PDB entry 7WVY | electron microscopy, 3.00 A resolution | chains L and R of the 5 polymer chains in the assembly

[Chain L]
Name: Amyloid-beta A4 protein
Reference sequence: B4DMD5 (B4DMD5_HUMAN); residues 1-42 here correspond to UniProt positions 524-565 (UniProt number = residue number + 523)
Chain sequence (42 residues; numbered 1 to 42; the number before each row is that of its first residue):
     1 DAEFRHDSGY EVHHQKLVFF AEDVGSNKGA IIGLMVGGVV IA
Not modelled in the structure: 11-36
From the paper describing this entry:
  - mutagenesis - D1A, E3A: decreased signaling with Soluble cytochrome b562, N-formyl peptide receptor 2 (chain R)

[Chain R]
Name: Soluble cytochrome b562, N-formyl peptide receptor 2
Organism: Homo sapiens
Reference sequence: chimeric construct of P0ABE7, P25090: residues -115 to -11 from P0ABE7 (C562_ECOLX) positions 23-127 (UniProt number = residue number + 138); residues 2-347 from P25090 positions 2-347 (same numbers)
Chain sequence (513 residues; each row starts with the number of its first residue; numbers below 1 keep their minus sign (Gly-118 is residue -118)):
  -118 GAPADLEDNW ETLNDNLKVI EKADNAAQVK DALTKMRAAA LDAQKATPPK LEDKSPDSPE
   -58 MKDFRHGFDI LVGQIDDALK LANEGKVKEA QAAAEQLKTT RNAYIQKYLG SGSENLYFQS
     2 ETNFSTPLNE YEEVSYESAG YTVLRILPLV VLGVTFVLGV LGNGLVIWVA GFRMTRTVTT
    62 ICYLNLALAD FSFTATLPFL IVSMAMGEKW PFGWFLCKLI HIVVDINLFG SVFLIGFIAL
   122 DRCICVLHPV WAQNHRTVSL AMKVIVGPWI LALVLTLPVF LFLTTVTIPN GDTYCTFNFA
   182 SWGGTPEERL KVAITMLTAR GIIRFVIGFL LPMSIVAICY GLIAAKIHKK GMIKSSRPLR
   242 VLTAVVASFF ICWFPFQLVA LLGTVWLKEM LFYGKYKIID ILVNPTSSLA FFNSCLNPML
   302 YVFVGQDFRE RLIHSLPTSL ERALSEDSAP TNDTAANSAS PPAETEFLEV LFQGPGSWSH
   362 PQFEKGSGAG ASAGSWSHPQ FEKGSDYKDD DDK
Not modelled in the structure: -118 to 18, 317-394
Sequence notes: expression tag (-118 to -116, 348-394); conflict Trp-109 (Met29 in P0ABE7), Ile-14 (His124 in P0ABE7); linker (-10 to 1); engineered mutation Leu211 (Ser in P25090)
Curated features (UniProtKB/Swiss-Prot):
  - glycosylation: Asn4 (N-linked (GlcNAc...) asparagine)
Disulfides: Cys98-Cys176
From the paper describing this entry:
  - mutagenesis - R201A, R205A: unchanged signaling in response to Abeta42
  - mutagenesis - D106A (7-fold), I169W, F180A, F257A, Q258A (4-fold), V284A: decreased signaling in response to Abeta42
  - mutagenesis - R201A, R205A: unchanged signaling with Amyloid-beta A4 protein (chain L)
  - mutagenesis - D106A (7-fold), I169W, F180A, F257A, Q258A (4-fold), V284A: decreased signaling with Amyloid-beta A4 protein (chain L)
  - mutagenesis - D106A, R201A, R205A: decreased signaling in response to fM9
  - mutagenesis - R201A, R205A, F257A, V284A: decreased signaling in response to fHN
  - mutagenesis - D106A, V113A: abolished signaling in response to fHN
  - mutagenesis - S84R (49-fold), M85K (3-fold), E89A (6-22-fold), E89G (6-22-fold): decreased binding to fHN
  - specificity-determining residues: Ser84, Met85, Glu89
  - specificity-determining residues: Asp281 (proposed by the authors, not directly observed)

[How chain L and chain R interact]
Contacting residue pairs (45):
  Asp1(L) - Asp106(R)
  Asp1(L) - Leu109(R)
  Asp1(L) - Phe110(R)  hydrogen bond (backbone-backbone)
  Asp1(L) - Val113(R)
  Asp1(L) - Gly209(R)
  Asp1(L) - Trp254(R)
  Asp1(L) - Gln258(R)  hydrogen bond
  Ala2(L) - Asp106(R)
  Ala2(L) - Phe110(R)  hydrophobic
  Ala2(L) - Arg201(R)
  Ala2(L) - Arg205(R)  hydrogen bond (backbone-side chain)
  Ala2(L) - Phe257(R)
  Glu3(L) - Leu81(R)
  Glu3(L) - Val105(R)
  Glu3(L) - Arg201(R)  hydrogen bond (backbone-side chain)
  Glu3(L) - Arg205(R)
  Phe4(L) - Arg205(R)
  Phe4(L) - Phe257(R)  hydrophobic
  Phe4(L) - Val284(R)  hydrophobic
  Arg5(L) - His102(R)
  Arg5(L) - Asp106(R)  salt bridge
  Arg5(L) - Leu164(R)
  Arg5(L) - Phe178(R)
  Arg5(L) - Leu198(R)
  Arg5(L) - Arg201(R)
  His6(L) - Leu268(R)
  His6(L) - Leu272(R)
  Asp7(L) - Thr177(R)
  Asp7(L) - Phe178(R)
  Ser8(L) - Phe178(R)
  Ser8(L) - Asn179(R)
  Ser8(L) - Leu272(R)
  Gly9(L) - Phe180(R)
  Tyr10(L) - Val167(R)
  Gly37(L) - Leu272(R)
  Gly38(L) - Leu272(R)
  Val39(L) - Asp281(R)
  Val40(L) - Glu89(R)
  Ile41(L) - Asp281(R)
  Ile41(L) - Val284(R)
  Ile41(L) - Asn285(R)
  Ala42(L) - Met85(R)
  Ala42(L) - Glu89(R)
  Ala42(L) - Asn285(R)  hydrogen bond (backbone-side chain)
  Ala42(L) - Ser288(R)
Also at the interface, not in a pair above, chain R (37 interface residues in all): Ser84, Val160, Ile169, Ala181, Ala194, Phe210, Ala261, Met271, Phe292
The authors on this interface:
  - specific contacts: Phe4(L)-Phe257(R) (hydrophobic contact), Asp106(R)-Arg5(L) (salt bridge), Leu109(R)-Asp1(L), Phe110(R)-Asp1(L), Val113(R)-Asp1(L), Trp254(R)-Asp1(L), Gln258(R)-Asp1(L), Ala261(R)-Phe4(L) (hydrophobic contact), Val284(R)-Phe4(L) (hydrophobic contact)
  - interface residues, chain R: Arg201(R), Arg205(R)

[Overview]
The interface between chain L and chain R involves 16 residues on one side and 37 on the other, with 5
hydrogen bonds and 1 salt bridge. Polar pairs include Arg5(L)-Asp106(R), Asp1(L)-Gln258(R) and
Ala2(L)-Arg205(R). The authors report hydrophobic contacts between Phe4(L) and Phe257(R), Ala261(R) and
Phe4(L) and Val284(R) and Phe4(L); a salt bridge between Asp106(R) and Arg5(L); contacts between Leu109(R) and
Asp1(L), Phe110(R) and Asp1(L) and Val113(R) and Asp1(L) among others. The paper reports that D106A, I169W and
F180A of chain R, among others, reduce signaling in response to Abeta42; interface residues Arg201(R) and
Arg205(R); 15 substitutions were tested in all.
Chain L is Amyloid-beta A4 protein and chain R is Soluble cytochrome b562, N-formyl peptide receptor 2 (Homo
sapiens); the structure, Cryo-EM structure of the human formyl peptide receptor 2 in complex with Abeta42 and
Gi2, was determined by electron microscopy (same publication as 7WVU, 7WVV, 7WVW and 7WVX).
